PDB entry 4QV1 | X-ray diffraction, 2.50 A resolution | chains B and C of the 28 polymer chains in the assembly

== Chain B ==
Molecule: Proteasome subunit alpha type-3
Organism: Saccharomyces cerevisiae
Notes: EC 3.4.25.1
UniProt: P23638 (PSA3_YEAST); residues 0-257 here correspond to UniProt positions 1-258 (UniProt number = residue number + 1)
Amino-acid sequence (258 residues; each row starts with the number of its first residue; numbering starts at 0):
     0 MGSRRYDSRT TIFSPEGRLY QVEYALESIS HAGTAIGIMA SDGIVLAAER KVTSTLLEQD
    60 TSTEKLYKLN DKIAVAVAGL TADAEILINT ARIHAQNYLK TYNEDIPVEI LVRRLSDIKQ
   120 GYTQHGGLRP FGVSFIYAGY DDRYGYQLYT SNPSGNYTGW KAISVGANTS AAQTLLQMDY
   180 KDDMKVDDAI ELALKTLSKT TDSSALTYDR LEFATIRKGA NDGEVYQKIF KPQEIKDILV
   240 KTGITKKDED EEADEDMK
Disordered / not traced: 0, 245-257
Swiss-Prot annotation at these positions:
  - cross-link (Glycyl lysine isopeptide (Lys-Gly)): Lys99 (interchain with G-Cter in ubiquitin), Lys198 (interchain with G-Cter in ubiquitin), Lys230 (interchain with G-Cter in ubiquitin)

== Chain C ==
Molecule: Proteasome subunit alpha type-4
Organism: Saccharomyces cerevisiae
Notes: EC 3.4.25.1
UniProt: P40303 (PSA4_YEAST); residues -1 to 252 here correspond to UniProt positions 1-254 (UniProt number = residue number + 2)
Amino-acid sequence (254 residues; row label = number of the first residue in the row; numbers below 1 keep their minus sign (Met-1 is residue -1)):
    -1 MSGYDRALSI FSPDGHIFQV EYALEAVKRG TCAVGVKGKN CVVLGCERRS TLKLQDTRIT
    59 PSKVSKIDSH VVLSFSGLNA DSRILIEKAR VEAQSHRLTL EDPVTVEYLT RYVAGVQQRY
   119 TQSGGVRPFG VSTLIAGFDP RDDEPKLYQT EPSGIYSSWS AQTIGRNSKT VREFLEKNYD
   179 RKEPPATVEE CVKLTVRSLL EVVQTGAKNI EITVVKPDSD IVALSSEEIN QYVTQIEQEK
   239 QEQQEQDKKK KSNH
Disordered / not traced: -1 to 0, 241-252
Swiss-Prot annotation at these positions:
  - modified residue: Thr58 (Phosphothreonine)

== Chain B / chain C interface ==
Residue-residue contacts (75; chain B residue first):
  Arg3(B) - Arg4(C)
  Asp6(B) - Tyr2(C)  hydrogen bond
  Asp6(B) - Arg4(C)  salt bridge
  Arg8(B) - Arg4(C)
  Thr10(B) - Leu6(C)
  Thr10(B) - Arg125(C)
  Ile11(B) - Leu6(C)  hydrophobic
  Ile11(B) - Gln17(C)
  Phe12(B) - Gln17(C)  hydrogen bond (backbone-side chain)
  Phe12(B) - Tyr20(C)  hydrophobic
  Phe12(B) - Ala21(C)  hydrophobic
  Phe12(B) - Ala24(C)  hydrophobic
  Phe12(B) - Leu76(C)  hydrophobic
  Phe12(B) - Arg125(C)
  Phe12(B) - Pro126(C)
  Phe12(B) - Gly128(C)
  Ser13(B) - Tyr20(C)
  Pro14(B) - Tyr20(C)  hydrophobic
  Pro14(B) - Glu23(C)
  Glu15(B) - Glu23(C)
  Glu15(B) - Arg27(C)  hydrogen bond (backbone-side chain)
  Gly16(B) - Tyr20(C)
  Gly16(B) - Glu23(C)
  Gly16(B) - Ala24(C)
  Gly16(B) - Arg27(C)
  Arg17(B) - Arg27(C)
  Leu18(B) - Arg125(C)
  Met38(B) - Asp54(C)
  Met38(B) - Arg56(C)
  Arg112(B) - Arg81(C)
  Ser115(B) - Arg81(C)  hydrogen bond (backbone-side chain)
  Asp116(B) - Arg81(C)  salt bridge
  Gln119(B) - Ala78(C)
  Gln119(B) - Asp79(C)
  Gln119(B) - Ile82(C)
  Thr122(B) - Arg125(C)  hydrogen bond (backbone-side chain)
  Gln123(B) - Tyr118(C)
  Gln123(B) - Gly123(C)
  Gln123(B) - Val124(C)
  Gln123(B) - Arg125(C)  hydrogen bond (backbone-backbone)
  Gln123(B) - Phe127(C)
  His124(B) - Gly123(C)
  His124(B) - Val124(C)
  Gly125(B) - Tyr2(C)
  Gly125(B) - Gly123(C)
  Gly126(B) - Tyr2(C)
  Tyr143(B) - Arg56(C)  hydrogen bond (backbone-side chain)
  Tyr143(B) - Ile57(C)  hydrophobic
  Tyr145(B) - Arg56(C)  hydrogen bond (backbone-side chain)
  Gln146(B) - Ile57(C)
  Leu147(B) - Ile57(C)
  Tyr148(B) - Ile57(C)
  Ser153(B) - Ala78(C)
  Gly154(B) - Ala78(C)
  Gly154(B) - Arg81(C)  hydrogen bond (backbone-side chain)
  Asn155(B) - Asn77(C)
  Asn155(B) - Ala78(C)
  Tyr156(B) - Pro59(C)  hydrophobic
  Tyr156(B) - Arg81(C)
  Gly158(B) - Gln53(C)
  Gly158(B) - Asp54(C)  hydrogen bond (backbone-backbone)
  Gly158(B) - Ile57(C)
  Gly158(B) - Thr58(C)  hydrogen bond (backbone-side chain)
  Trp159(B) - Leu50(C)  hydrophobic
  Trp159(B) - Lys51(C)
  Trp159(B) - Leu52(C)
  Trp159(B) - Gln53(C)
  Trp159(B) - Asp54(C)
  Lys160(B) - Leu52(C)  hydrogen bond (backbone-backbone)
  Lys160(B) - Gln53(C)
  Lys160(B) - Asp54(C)
  Ala161(B) - Leu52(C)
  Gln172(B) - Leu52(C)
  Leu175(B) - Leu52(C)
  Gln176(B) - Leu52(C)
Interface residues without a listed pair, chain B (41 interface residues in all): Glu108, Thr157, Tyr179

== Summary ==
41 residues of chain B face 31 of chain C across their interface; the contacts include 12 hydrogen bonds and 2
salt bridges. Polar pairs include Asp6(B)-Arg4(C), Asp116(B)-Arg81(C) and Asp6(B)-Tyr2(C).
Chain B is Proteasome subunit alpha type-3 and chain C is Proteasome subunit alpha type-4, both from
Saccharomyces cerevisiae; the structure, yCP beta5-M45A mutant, was determined by X-ray diffraction together
with 4QUX, 4QUY, 4QV0, 4QV3, 4QV4, 4QV5 and 42 further entries from the same study.
